PDB entry 5FGA | X-ray diffraction, 2.70 A resolution | chains I and Y of the 28 polymer chains in the assembly

Chain I:
Protein: Proteasome subunit beta type-3
From: Saccharomyces cerevisiae S288c
Notes: EC 3.4.25.1
UniProtKB: P25451 (PSB3_YEAST); residues 0-204 here correspond to UniProt positions 1-205 (UniProt number = residue number + 1)
Sequence (205 residues; row label = number of the first residue in the row; numbering starts at 0):
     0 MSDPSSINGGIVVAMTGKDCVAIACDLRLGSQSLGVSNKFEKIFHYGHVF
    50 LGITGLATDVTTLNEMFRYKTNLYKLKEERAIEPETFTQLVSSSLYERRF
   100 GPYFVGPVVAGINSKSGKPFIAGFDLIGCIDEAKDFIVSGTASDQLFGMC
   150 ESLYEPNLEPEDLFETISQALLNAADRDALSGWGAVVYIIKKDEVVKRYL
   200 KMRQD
Not modelled in the structure: 0
Ion coordination: Mg2+ site 1: Asp-177, Ser-180; Mg2+ site 2: Asp-204 (shared with Ala-165(Y), Asp-168(Y), Ser-171(Y) of chain Y)
Curated features (UniProtKB/Swiss-Prot):
  - modified residue: Ser-30 (Phosphoserine)
  - cross-link: Lys-69 (Glycyl lysine isopeptide (Lys-Gly) (interchain with G-Cter in ubiquitin))

Chain Y:
Protein: Proteasome subunit beta type-5
From: Saccharomyces cerevisiae S288c
Notes: EC 3.4.25.1
UniProtKB: P30656 (PSB5_YEAST); residues 1-212 here correspond to UniProt positions 76-287 (UniProt number = residue number + 75)
Sequence (212 residues; numbered 1 to 212; the number before each row is that of its first residue):
     1 TTTLAFRFQGGIIVAVDSRATAGNWVASQTVKAVIEINPFLLGTMAGGAA
    51 DCQFWETWLGSQCRLHELREKERISVAAASKILSNLVYQYKGAGLSMGTM
   101 ICGYTRKEGPTIYYVDSDGTRLKGDIFCVGSGQTFAYGVLDSNYKWDLSV
   151 EDALYLGKRSILAAAHRDAYSGGSVNLYHVTEDGWIYHGNHDVGELFWKV
   201 KEEEGSFNNVIG
Construct notes: engineered mutation Ala-33 (Lys108 in P30656)
Ion coordination: Mg2+: Ala-165, Asp-168, Ser-171 (shared with Asp-204(I) of chain I)
Reported in the primary citation:
  - catalytic residues: Asp-17
  - catalytic residues: Gly-47 (proposed by the authors, not directly observed)
  - mutagenesis - T1A, T1C, T1S, D17N: decreased growth
  - mutagenesis - T1S, D17N: decreased catalytic activity on Suc-LLVY-AMC
  - mutagenesis - T1C: abolished catalytic activity
  - mutagenesis - T1S: abolished growth in response to 37  degC
  - mutagenesis - T1S (3.7-fold): decreased binding to bortezomib
  - mutagenesis - T1S (1.8-fold): decreased binding to carfilzomib

Chain I / chain Y interface:
Contacting residue pairs (46; chain I residue first):
  Ser-5(I) / Asn-24(Y)
  Arg-27(I) / Ala-169(Y)
  Ser-32(I) / Arg-167(Y)
  Ser-32(I) / Asp-168(Y)
  Ser-32(I) / Ala-169(Y)  hydrogen bond (backbone-backbone)
  Ser-32(I) / Tyr-170(Y)
  Leu-33(I) / Phe-135(Y)  hydrophobic
  Leu-33(I) / Arg-167(Y)
  Gly-34(I) / Arg-167(Y)  hydrogen bond (backbone-side chain)
  Asn-37(I) / Asn-209(Y)
  Asn-37(I) / Val-210(Y)
  Lys-38(I) / Asn-209(Y)  hydrogen bond (side chain-backbone)
  Lys-38(I) / Ile-211(Y)
  Gln-144(I) / Trp-25(Y)
  Asp-175(I) / Gln-29(Y)  hydrogen bond (backbone-side chain)
  Arg-176(I) / Trp-25(Y)
  Arg-176(I) / Val-26(Y)  hydrogen bond (side chain-backbone)
  Arg-176(I) / Ala-27(Y)  hydrogen bond (side chain-backbone)
  Arg-176(I) / Ser-28(Y)
  Asp-177(I) / Asn-24(Y)
  Asp-177(I) / Val-26(Y)
  Ala-178(I) / Asn-24(Y)  hydrogen bond (backbone-backbone)
  Ala-178(I) / Val-26(Y)
  Ala-178(I) / Ala-169(Y)
  Ala-178(I) / Tyr-170(Y)  hydrophobic
  Leu-179(I) / Asn-24(Y)
  Leu-179(I) / Ala-169(Y)  hydrophobic
  Trp-182(I) / His-166(Y)  hydrogen bond (side chain-backbone)
  Trp-182(I) / Arg-167(Y)
  Lys-200(I) / Trp-198(Y)
  Lys-200(I) / Gly-212(Y)
  Met-201(I) / Trp-198(Y)
  Arg-202(I) / Gly-173(Y)  hydrogen bond (side chain-backbone)
  Arg-202(I) / Asp-192(Y)  salt bridge
  Arg-202(I) / Val-193(Y)
  Arg-202(I) / Gly-194(Y)
  Gln-203(I) / His-166(Y)  hydrogen bond (backbone-side chain)
  Gln-203(I) / Phe-197(Y)
  Gln-203(I) / Trp-198(Y)
  Gln-203(I) / Val-210(Y)
  Asp-204(I) / Arg-19(Y)  salt bridge
  Asp-204(I) / Ala-165(Y)
  Asp-204(I) / Ser-171(Y)
  Asp-204(I) / Gly-172(Y)
  Asp-204(I) / Gly-173(Y)  hydrogen bond (side chain-backbone)
  Asp-204(I) / Val-193(Y)
Interface residues without a listed pair, chain I (21 interface residues in all): Gln-31, Val-35

Overview:
Chain I and chain Y form an interface of 21 and 26 residues respectively; the contacts include 11 hydrogen
bonds and 2 salt bridges. Polar pairs include Arg-202(I)/Asp-192(Y), Asp-204(I)/Arg-19(Y) and
Gly-34(I)/Arg-167(Y). From the paper: catalytic residues Asp-17(Y) and Gly-47(Y); T1A, T1C and T1S of chain Y,
among others, reduce growth.
Chain I is Proteasome subunit beta type-3 and chain Y is Proteasome subunit beta type-5, both from
Saccharomyces cerevisiae S288c; the structure, Yeast 20S proteasome beta5-K33A mutant (propeptide expressed in
trans), was determined by X-ray diffraction, deposited together with 5CZ4, 5CZ5, 5CZ6, 5CZ7, 5CZ8, 5CZ9 and 16
further entries.
